Entry 6PSS (electron microscopy, 3.50 A resolution); this record covers chains J and K of the 10 polymer chains in the assembly.

== Chain J ==
Molecule: DNA-directed RNA polymerase subunit beta'
From: Escherichia coli
Notes: EC 2.7.7.6
UniProt: P0A8T7 (RPOC_ECOLI); residue numbers follow UniProt; this construct covers 2-1407
Chain sequence (1430 residues; each row starts with the number of its first residue):
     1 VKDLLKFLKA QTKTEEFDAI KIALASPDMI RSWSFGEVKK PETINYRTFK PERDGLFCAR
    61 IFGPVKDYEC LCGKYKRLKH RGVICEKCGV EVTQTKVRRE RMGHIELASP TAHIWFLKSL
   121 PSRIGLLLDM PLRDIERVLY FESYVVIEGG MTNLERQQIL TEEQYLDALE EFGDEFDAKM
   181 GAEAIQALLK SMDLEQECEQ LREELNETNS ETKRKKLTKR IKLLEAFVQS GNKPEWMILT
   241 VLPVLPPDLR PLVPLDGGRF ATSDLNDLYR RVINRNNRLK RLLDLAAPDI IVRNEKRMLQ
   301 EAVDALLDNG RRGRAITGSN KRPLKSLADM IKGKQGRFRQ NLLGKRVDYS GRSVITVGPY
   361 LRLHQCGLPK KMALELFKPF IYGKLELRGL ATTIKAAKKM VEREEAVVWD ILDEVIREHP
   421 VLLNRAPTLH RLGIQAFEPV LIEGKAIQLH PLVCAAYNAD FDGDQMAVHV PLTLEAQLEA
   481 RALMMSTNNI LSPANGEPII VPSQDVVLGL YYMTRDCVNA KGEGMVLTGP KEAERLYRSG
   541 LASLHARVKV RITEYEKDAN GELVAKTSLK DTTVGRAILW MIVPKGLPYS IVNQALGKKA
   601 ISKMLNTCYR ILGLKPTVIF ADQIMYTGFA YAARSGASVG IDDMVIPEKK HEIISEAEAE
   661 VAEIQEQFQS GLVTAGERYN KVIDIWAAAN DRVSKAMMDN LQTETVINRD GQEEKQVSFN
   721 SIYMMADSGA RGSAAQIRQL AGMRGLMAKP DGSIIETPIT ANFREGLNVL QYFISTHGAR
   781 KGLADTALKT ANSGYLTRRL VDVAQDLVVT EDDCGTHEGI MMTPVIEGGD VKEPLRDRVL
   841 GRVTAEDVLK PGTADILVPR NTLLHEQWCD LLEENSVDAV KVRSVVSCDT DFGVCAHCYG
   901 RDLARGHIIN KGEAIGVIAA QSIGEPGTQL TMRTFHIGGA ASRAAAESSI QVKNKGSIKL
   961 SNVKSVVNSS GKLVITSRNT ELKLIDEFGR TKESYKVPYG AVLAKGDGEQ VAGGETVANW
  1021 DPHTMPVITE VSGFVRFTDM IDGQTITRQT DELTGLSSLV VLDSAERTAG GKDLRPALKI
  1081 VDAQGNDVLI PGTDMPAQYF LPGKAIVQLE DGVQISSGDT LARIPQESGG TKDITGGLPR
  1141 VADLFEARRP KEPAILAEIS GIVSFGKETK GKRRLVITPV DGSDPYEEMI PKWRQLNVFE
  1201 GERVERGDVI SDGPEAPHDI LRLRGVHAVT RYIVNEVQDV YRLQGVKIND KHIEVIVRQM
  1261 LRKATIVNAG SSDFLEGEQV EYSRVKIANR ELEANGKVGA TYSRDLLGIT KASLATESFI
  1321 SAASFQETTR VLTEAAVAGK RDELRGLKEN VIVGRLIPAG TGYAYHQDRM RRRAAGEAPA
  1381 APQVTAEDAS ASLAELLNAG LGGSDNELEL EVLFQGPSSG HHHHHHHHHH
Not modelled in the structure: 1-15, 938-947, 1127-1133, 1376-1430
Differences from the reference sequence: expression tag (1, 1408-1430)
Ion coordination: Zn2+ site 1: C72, C85, C88; Mg2+: D460, D462, D464; Zn2+ site 2: C814, C888, C895, C898

== Chain K ==
Molecule: DNA-directed RNA polymerase subunit omega
From: Escherichia coli
Notes: EC 2.7.7.6
UniProt: P0A802 (RPOZ_ECO57); residues 1-91 here = UniProt positions 1-91
Chain sequence (91 residues; numbered 1 to 91; the number before each row is that of its first residue):
     1 MARVTVQDAV EKIGNRFDLV LVAARRARQM QVGGKDPLVP EENDKTTVIA LREIEEGLIN
    61 NQILDVRERQ EQQEQEAAEL QAVTAIAEGR R
Not modelled in the structure: 1-2, 75-91

== Chain J / chain K interface ==
Contacting residue pairs (56):
  H364(J) with V4(K)
  E414(J) with K45(K), hydrogen bond (backbone-side chain)
  V415(J) with K45(K), hydrogen bond (backbone-side chain)
  I416(J) with K45(K)
  R417(J) with N43(K), hydrogen bond (side chain-backbone); K45(K)
  E418(J) with N43(K); D44(K); K45(K), hydrogen bond (side chain-backbone); V48(K)
  L474(J) with A27(K); R28(K); Q31(K); T47(K)
  E475(J) with V20(K); A24(K); R28(K), salt bridge
  L478(J) with V20(K); A23(K); A24(K); T47(K); L51(K), hydrophobic
  E479(J) with V20(K)
  R481(J) with R3(K), hydrogen bond (side chain-backbone); V6(K); V48(K); L51(K)
  A482(J) with V6(K); R16(K), hydrogen bond (backbone-side chain); L19(K), hydrophobic; V20(K), hydrophobic
  L483(J) with R16(K); F17(K), hydrophobic
  M485(J) with V4(K)
  T487(J) with V4(K), hydrogen bond (side chain-backbone)
  N488(J) with V4(K); T5(K); V6(K); R16(K)
  L614(J) with T5(K)
  K615(J) with T5(K); Q7(K), hydrogen bond; D8(K), salt bridge
  R905(J) with R16(K)
  N910(J) with G14(K); N15(K), hydrogen bond; R16(K)
  K911(J) with N15(K); F17(K)
  G912(J) with F17(K)
  E913(J) with F17(K)
  G1360(J) with F17(K)
  T1361(J) with F17(K); V20(K); L21(K)
  A1364(J) with L21(K), hydrophobic
Also at the interface, not in a pair above, chain J (28 interface residues in all): E438, Q477

== Summary ==
Chain J and chain K form an interface of 28 and 24 residues respectively, with 9 hydrogen bonds and 2 salt
bridges. Among the polar pairs are E475(J)-R28(K), K615(J)-D8(K) and E414(J)-K45(K). C72(J), C85(J) and C88(J)
form the Zn2+ site 1.
Chain J is DNA-directed RNA polymerase subunit beta' and chain K is DNA-directed RNA polymerase subunit omega,
both from Escherichia coli; the structure, Escherichia coli RNA polymerase promoter unwinding intermediate
(TRPi1.5a) with TraR and mutant rpsT P2 promoter, was determined by electron microscopy (same publication as
6PSQ, 6PSR, 6PST, 6PSU, 6PSV and 6PSW).
